Entry 8DG6 (X-ray diffraction, 1.99 A resolution); this record covers chain A.

# Chain A
Molecule: Complement factor D
From: Homo sapiens
Notes: EC 3.4.21.46
UniProt: P00746 (CFAD_HUMAN); residues 1-228 here correspond to UniProt positions 26-253 (UniProt number = residue number + 25)
Amino-acid sequence (228 residues; each row starts with the number of its first residue):
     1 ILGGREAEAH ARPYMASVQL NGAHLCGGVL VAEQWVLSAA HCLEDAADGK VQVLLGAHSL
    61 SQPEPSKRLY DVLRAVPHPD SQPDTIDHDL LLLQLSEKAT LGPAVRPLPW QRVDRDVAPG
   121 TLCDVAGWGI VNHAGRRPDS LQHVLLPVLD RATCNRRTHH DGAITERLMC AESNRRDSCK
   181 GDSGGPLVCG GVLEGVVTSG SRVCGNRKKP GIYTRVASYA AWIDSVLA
Disordered / not traced: 20, 44-50, 157-164
Disulfides: Cys26-Cys42, Cys123-Cys189, Cys154-Cys170, Cys179-Cys204
Residues lining bound ligands: S7X (1-{2-[(2S)-2-{[(3-chloro-2-fluorophenyl)methyl]carbamoyl}pyrrolidin-1-yl]-2-oxoethyl}-1H-indazole-3-carboxamide): His24, Leu25, Cys26, His41, Cys42, Trp128, Gly129, Ile130, Arg137, Ser178, Cys179, Lys180, Gly181, Ser183, Val197, Thr198, Ser199, Gly200, Ser201, Arg202, Cys204

# In short
Chain A binds compound S7X.
Chain A is Complement factor D (Homo sapiens); the structure, Scaffold Hopping via Ring Opening Enables
Identification of Acyclic Compounds as New Complement Factor D Inhibitors, was determined by X-ray
diffraction, deposited together with 8D95 and 8DEA.
